Entry 6KJT (X-ray diffraction, 2.11 A resolution); this record covers chains A and B of the 4 polymer chains in the assembly.

[Chain A (and B)]
Name: Putative beta-lactamase
Organism: Jeotgalibacillus marinus
Notes: chain B of this document is another copy of the same molecule, construct and numbering; everything in this record applies to it too
UniProt: A0A0U1X4V6 (A0A0U1X4V6_9BACL); residues 1-363 here correspond to UniProt positions 13-375 (UniProt number = residue number + 12)
Sequence (391 residues; row label = number of the first residue in the row; numbers below 1 keep their minus sign (Met-19 is residue -19)):
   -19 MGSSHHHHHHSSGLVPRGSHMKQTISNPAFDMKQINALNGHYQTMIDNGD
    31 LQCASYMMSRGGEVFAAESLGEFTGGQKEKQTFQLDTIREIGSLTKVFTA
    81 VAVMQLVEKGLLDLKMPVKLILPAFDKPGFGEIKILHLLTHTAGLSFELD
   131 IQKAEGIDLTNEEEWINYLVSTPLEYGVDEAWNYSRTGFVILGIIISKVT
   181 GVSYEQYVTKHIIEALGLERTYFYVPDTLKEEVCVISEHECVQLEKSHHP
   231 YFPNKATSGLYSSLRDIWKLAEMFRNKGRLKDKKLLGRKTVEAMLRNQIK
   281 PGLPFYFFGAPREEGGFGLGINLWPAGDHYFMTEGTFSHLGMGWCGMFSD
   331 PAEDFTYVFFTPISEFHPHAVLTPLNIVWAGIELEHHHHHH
Disordered / not traced: -19 to 6, 365-371
Differences from the reference sequence: initiating methionine (-19); expression tag (-18 to 0, 364-371)
Glycans and other covalent adducts: succinic acid (SIN) linked to Ser73
Small-molecule neighbours: succinic acid (SIN): Gly72, Lys76, Phe127, Tyr164, Arg166, Phe287, Leu320, Gly321, Met322

[Interface between chain A and chain B]
Residue-residue contacts (13; chain A residue first):
  Glu194(A) - His191(B)  salt bridge
  Glu199(A) - Lys190(B)  hydrogen bond (backbone-side chain)
  Tyr202(A) - Lys190(B)  hydrogen bond
  Tyr202(A) - Glu194(B)  hydrogen bond
  Pro206(A) - Glu194(B)
  Asp207(A) - Glu199(B)
  Thr208(A) - Leu198(B)
  Thr208(A) - Glu199(B)
  Thr208(A) - Thr201(B)
  Thr208(A) - Tyr202(B)  hydrogen bond (backbone-side chain)
  Leu209(A) - Glu194(B)
  Glu212(A) - Pro206(B)
  Glu212(A) - Thr208(B)
Other interface residues (no listed pair), chain A (9 interface residues in all): Leu198
Other interface residues (no listed pair), chain B (10 interface residues in all): Gln186

[In short]
The interface between chain A and chain B involves 9 residues on one side and 10 on the other, with 4 hydrogen
bonds and 1 salt bridge. Among the polar pairs are Glu194(A)-His191(B), Glu199(A)-Lys190(B) and
Tyr202(A)-Lys190(B). Covalently linked succinic acid: at Ser73(A).
Chain A and chain B are both Putative beta-lactamase (Jeotgalibacillus marinus); the structure, Functional and
structural insights into the unusual oxyanion hole-like geometry in macrolactin acyltransferase selective for
dicarboxylic ..., was determined by X-ray diffraction (same publication as 6KJJ, 6KJP, 6KJQ and 6KJR).
